PDB entry 7NZ3 | electron microscopy, 11.00 A resolution (very low resolution: no residue pairs are listed; an interface is given only as per-side residue counts) | chains E2 and M1 of the 24 polymer chains in the assembly

Chain E2:
Protein: Chromosome partition protein MukE
Source organism: Photorhabdus thracensis
UniProtKB: A0A0F7LPV6 (A0A0F7LPV6_9GAMM); numbering as in UniProt (aligned over 1-240)
Chain sequence (240 residues; numbered 1 to 240; the number before each row is that of its first residue):
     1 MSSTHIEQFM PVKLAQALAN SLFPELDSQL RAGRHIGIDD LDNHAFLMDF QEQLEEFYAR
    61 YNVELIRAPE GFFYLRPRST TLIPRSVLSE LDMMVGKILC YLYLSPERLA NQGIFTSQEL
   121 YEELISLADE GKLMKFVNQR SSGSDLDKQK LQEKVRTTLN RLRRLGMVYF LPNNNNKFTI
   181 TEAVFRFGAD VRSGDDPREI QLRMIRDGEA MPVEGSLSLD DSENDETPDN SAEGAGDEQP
Disordered / not traced: 1, 214-240

Chain M1:
Molecule: matS2 DNA 80 b, oligo FBA769
Sequence (80 nucleotides; row label = number of the first residue in the row):
     1 CTCGCCTGTA AAGTAGGCAT TAGTTGTTCG TAGTGCTCGT CTGGCTCTGG ATTACCCGCC
    61 ACTGTTACAT TGTAACGGCA
Disordered / not traced: 1-2

Interface between chain E2 and chain M1:
At this resolution (11 A) residue pairs are not listed: 5 residues of chain E2 and 4 of chain M1 lie at the interface.

In short:
The interface between chain E2 and chain M1 involves 5 residues on one side and 4 on the other.
Here chain E2 is Chromosome partition protein MukE (Photorhabdus thracensis) and chain M1 is matS2 DNA 80 b,
oligo FBA769. Entry 7NZ3 (Cryo-EM structure of apposed MukBEF-MatP monomers on DNA) was determined by electron
microscopy, deposited together with 7NYW, 7NYX, 7NYY, 7NYZ, 7NZ0, 7NZ2 and 7NZ4.
